Entry 5S5P (X-ray diffraction, 2.79 A resolution); this record covers chains B and E of the 6 polymer chains in the assembly.

[Chain B]
Name: Tubulin beta-2B chain
Organism: Bos taurus
Reference sequence: Q6B856 (TBB2B_BOVIN); the author numbering skips numbers that UniProt does not, so the offset changes along the chain: 1-42 = UniProt 1-42; 45-360 = UniProt 43-358; 369-455 = UniProt 359-445
Chain sequence (445 residues; each row starts with the number of its first residue; note: 10 numbers in that range are skipped by the numbering (no residue carries them; nothing is unmodelled there)):
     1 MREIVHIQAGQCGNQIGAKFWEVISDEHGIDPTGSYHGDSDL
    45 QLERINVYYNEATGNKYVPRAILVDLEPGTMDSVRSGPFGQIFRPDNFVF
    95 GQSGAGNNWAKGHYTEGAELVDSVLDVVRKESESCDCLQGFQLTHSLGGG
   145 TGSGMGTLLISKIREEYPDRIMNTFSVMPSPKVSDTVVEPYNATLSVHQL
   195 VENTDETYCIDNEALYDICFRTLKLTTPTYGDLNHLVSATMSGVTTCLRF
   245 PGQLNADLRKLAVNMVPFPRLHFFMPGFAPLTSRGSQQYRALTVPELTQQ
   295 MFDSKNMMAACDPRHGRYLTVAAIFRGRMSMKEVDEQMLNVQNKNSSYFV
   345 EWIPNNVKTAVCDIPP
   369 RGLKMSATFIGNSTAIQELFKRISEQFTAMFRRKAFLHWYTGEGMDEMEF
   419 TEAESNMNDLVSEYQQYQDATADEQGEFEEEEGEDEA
Disordered / not traced: 248-249, 279-280, 438-455
Ion coordination: Mg2+: Q11 (together with GDP); Ca2+ near E113 (its only coordinating residue here)
Small-molecule neighbours: GDP (guanosine-5'-diphosphate): G10, Q11, C12, Q15, I16, A99, N101, S140, G142, G143, G144, T145, G146, V171, P173, V177, D179, E183, N206, L209, Y224, L227, N228
UniProt features mapped onto this chain:
  - motif: M1 to I4 (MREI motif)
  - binding site (GTP): Q11, E71, S140, G144, T145, G146, N206, N228
  - binding site (Mg(2+)): E71
  - modified residue: S40 (Phosphoserine), T57 (Phosphothreonine), K60 (N6-acetyllysine), S174 (Phosphoserine), T287 (Phosphothreonine), T292 (Phosphothreonine), R320 (Omega-N-methylarginine), E448 (5-glutamyl polyglutamate)
  - cross-link (Glycyl lysine isopeptide (Lys-Gly)): K60 (interchain with G-Cter in ubiquitin), K326 (interchain with G-Cter in ubiquitin)
From the paper describing this entry:
  - binding site for 2-(N-morpholino)-ethanesulfonic acid: P162, M166, D199
  - binding site for GDP: V177, Y224, L227

[Chain E]
Name: Stathmin-4
Organism: Rattus norvegicus
Reference sequence: P63043 (STMN4_RAT); residues 5-145 here correspond to UniProt positions 49-189 (UniProt number = residue number + 44)
Chain sequence (143 residues; each row starts with the number of its first residue):
     3 MADMEVIELNKCTSGQSFEVILKPPSFDGVPEFNASLPRRRDPSLEEIQK
    53 KLEAAEERRKYQEAELLKHLAEKREHEREVIQKAIEENNNFIKMAKEKLA
   103 QKMESNKENREAHLAAMLERLQEKDKHAEEVRKNKELKEEASR
Disordered / not traced: 3-5, 29-43, 144-145
Sequence notes: initiating methionine (3); expression tag (4)
UniProt features mapped onto this chain:
  - modified residue: S46 (Phosphoserine)

[How chain B and chain E interact]
Pairs across the interface - 25 pairs, chain B then chain E:
  H107(B) - K75(E)  hydrogen bond
  Y108(B) - H78(E)  hydrogen bond
  Y108(B) - E79(E)
  Y108(B) - V82(E)  hydrophobic
  Y108(B) - I83(E)
  L152(B) - E79(E)
  S155(B) - L72(E)
  S155(B) - K75(E)
  S155(B) - R76(E)  hydrogen bond
  K156(B) - R76(E)
  K156(B) - E79(E)  salt bridge
  R158(B) - L68(E)
  E159(B) - L72(E)
  E159(B) - R76(E)  salt bridge
  P162(B) - E65(E)
  Q193(B) - K75(E)
  E196(B) - H71(E)  salt bridge
  E411(B) - V82(E)
  E411(B) - A86(E)
  G412(B) - V82(E)
  G412(B) - K85(E)
  G412(B) - A86(E)
  M413(B) - V82(E)
  M413(B) - K85(E)
  E417(B) - H78(E)  salt bridge
Other interface residues (no listed pair), chain B (17 interface residues in all): T109, T409, G410
Other interface residues (no listed pair), chain E (14 interface residues in all): L69, E89

[Summary]
Chain B and chain E form an interface of 17 and 14 residues respectively; the contacts include 3 hydrogen
bonds and 4 salt bridges. Among the polar pairs are K156(B)-E79(E), E159(B)-R76(E) and E196(B)-H71(E). The
paper reports a binding site for 2-(N-morpholino)-ethanesulfonic acid at P162(B), M166(B) and D199(B); a
binding site for GDP at V177(B), Y224(B) and L227(B).
Chain B is Tubulin beta-2B chain (Bos taurus) and chain E is Stathmin-4 (Rattus norvegicus); the structure,
Tubulin-Z53825177-complex, was determined by X-ray diffraction, deposited together with 5S4L, 5S4M, 5S4N,
5S4O, 5S4P, 5S4Q and 52 further entries.
